4WQS - chains C and G of the 8 polymer chains in the assembly; structure by X-ray diffraction, 4.31 A resolution (low resolution: residue-level contacts below are approximate; hydrogen-bond / salt-bridge calls are withheld).

== Chain C ==
Molecule: DNA-directed RNA polymerase subunit beta
Source organism: Thermus thermophilus HB8
Notes: EC 2.7.7.6
UniProt: Q8RQE9 (RPOB_THET8); residues 1-1119 here = UniProt positions 1-1119
Amino-acid sequence (1119 residues; numbered 1 to 1119; the number before each row is that of its first residue):
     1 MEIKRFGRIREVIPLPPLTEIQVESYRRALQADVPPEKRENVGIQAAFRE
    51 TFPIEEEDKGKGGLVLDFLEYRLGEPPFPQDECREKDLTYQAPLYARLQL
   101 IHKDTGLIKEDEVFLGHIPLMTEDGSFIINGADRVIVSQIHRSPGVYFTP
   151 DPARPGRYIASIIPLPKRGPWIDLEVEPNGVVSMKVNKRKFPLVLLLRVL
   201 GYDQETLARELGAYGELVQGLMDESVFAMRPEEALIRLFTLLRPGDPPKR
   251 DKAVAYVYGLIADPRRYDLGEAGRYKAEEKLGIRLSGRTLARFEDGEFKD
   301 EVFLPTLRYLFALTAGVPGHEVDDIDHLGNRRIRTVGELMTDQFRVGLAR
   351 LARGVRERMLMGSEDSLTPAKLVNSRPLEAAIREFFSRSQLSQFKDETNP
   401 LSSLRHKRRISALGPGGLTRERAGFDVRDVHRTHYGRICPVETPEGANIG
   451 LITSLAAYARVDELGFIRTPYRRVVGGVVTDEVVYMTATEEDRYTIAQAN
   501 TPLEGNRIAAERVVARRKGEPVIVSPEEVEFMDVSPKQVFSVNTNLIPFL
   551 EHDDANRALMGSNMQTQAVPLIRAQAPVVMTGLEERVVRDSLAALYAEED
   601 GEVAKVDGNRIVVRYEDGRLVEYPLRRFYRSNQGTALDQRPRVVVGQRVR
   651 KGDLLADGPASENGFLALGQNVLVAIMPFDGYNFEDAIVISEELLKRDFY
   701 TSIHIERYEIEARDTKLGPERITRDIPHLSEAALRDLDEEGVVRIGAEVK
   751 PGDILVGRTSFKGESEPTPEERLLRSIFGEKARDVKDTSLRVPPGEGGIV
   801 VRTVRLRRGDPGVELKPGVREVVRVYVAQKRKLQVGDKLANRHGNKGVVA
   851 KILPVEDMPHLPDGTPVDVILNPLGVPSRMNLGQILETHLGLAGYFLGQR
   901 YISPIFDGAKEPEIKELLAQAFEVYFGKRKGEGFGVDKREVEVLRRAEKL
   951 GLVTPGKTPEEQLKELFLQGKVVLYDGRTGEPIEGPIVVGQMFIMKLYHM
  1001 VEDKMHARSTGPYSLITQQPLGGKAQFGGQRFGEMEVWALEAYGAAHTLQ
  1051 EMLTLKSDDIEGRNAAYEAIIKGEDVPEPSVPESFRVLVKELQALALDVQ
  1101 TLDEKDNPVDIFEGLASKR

== Chain G ==
Molecule: 28-nt DNA strand
Sequence (28 nucleotides; row label = number of the first residue in the row):
     1 GTCACTACCACAAGCTACGCGAGCGCCG
Unresolved in the structure: 1

== Chain C / chain G interface ==
Contacting residue pairs (23):
  Asn130(C) - DC27(G)
  Ser387(C) - DC27(G)
  Arg388(C) - DC27(G)
  Arg388(C) - DG28(G)
  Phe394(C) - DG25(G)
  Arg422(C) - DC18(G)
  Arg707(C) - DC26(G)
  Met1000(C) - DG23(G)
  Met1000(C) - DC24(G)
  Val1001(C) - DG23(G)
  Val1001(C) - DC24(G)
  Glu1002(C) - DA22(G)
  Glu1002(C) - DG23(G)
  His1006(C) - DG23(G)
  Gln1030(C) - DA22(G)
  Arg1031(C) - DG21(G)
  Arg1031(C) - DA22(G)
  Gly1033(C) - DC20(G)
  Gly1033(C) - DG21(G)
  Met1035(C) - DG19(G)
  Met1035(C) - DC20(G)
  Glu1036(C) - DC20(G)
  Glu1036(C) - DG21(G)
Other interface residues (no listed pair), chain C (17 interface residues in all): Glu706, Gly1029

== Summary ==
Chain C and chain G form an interface of 17 and 11 residues respectively.
Here chain C is DNA-directed RNA polymerase subunit beta (Thermus thermophilus HB8) and chain G is a 28-nt DNA
strand. Entry 4WQS (Thermus thermophilus RNA polymerase backtracked complex) was determined by X-ray
diffraction (same publication as 4WQT).
